Entry 7KX2 (X-ray diffraction, 2.60 A resolution); this record covers chains B and C of the 3 polymer chains in the assembly.

[Chain B (and C)]
Name: Spermidine N(1)-acetyltransferase
From: Vibrio cholerae serotype O1 (strain ATCC 39315 / El Tor Inaba N16961)
Notes: EC 2.3.1.57; chain C of this document is another copy of the same molecule, construct and numbering; everything in this record applies to it too
UniProt: Q9KL03 (ATDA_VIBCH); numbering as in UniProt (aligned over 1-173)
Chain sequence (173 residues; row label = number of the first residue in the row):
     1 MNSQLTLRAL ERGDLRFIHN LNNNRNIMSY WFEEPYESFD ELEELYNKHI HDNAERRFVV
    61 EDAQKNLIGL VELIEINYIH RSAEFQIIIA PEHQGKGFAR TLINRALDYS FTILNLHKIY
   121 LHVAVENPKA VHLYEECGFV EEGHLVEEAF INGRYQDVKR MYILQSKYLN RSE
Unresolved in the structure: 1-4 (chain C: 1-4, 171-173)
Construct notes: engineered mutation Ala149 (Phe in Q9KL03)
Curated features (UniProtKB/Swiss-Prot):
  - active site: Tyr134 (Proton donor)
  - binding site (spermine): Met28, Glu33, Glu41, His49 to Asp52, Glu84 to Gln86
  - binding site (Mg(2+)): Glu33, Glu75
  - binding site (spermidine): Glu33, Glu41
  - binding site (acetyl-CoA): Ile87 to Ile89, Gln94 to Arg100, Asn127 to Glu136
  - site: Glu84 (Could be important for selectivity toward long polyamines)
Reported in the primary citation:
  - mutagenesis - F149A: decreased catalytic activity
  - mutagenesis - N152L (1.2-fold): increased catalytic activity

[How chain B and chain C interact]
Residue-residue contacts (8; chain B residue first):
  Tyr78(B) - Tyr78(C)  hydrophobic
  Tyr78(B) - Ile79(C)  hydrophobic
  Ile79(B) - Asn115(C)
  Arg81(B) - Arg81(C)
  Arg81(B) - Asn115(C)
  Ile113(B) - Ile79(C)
  Asn115(B) - Ile79(C)
  Asn115(B) - Arg81(C)
Interface residues without a listed pair, chain B (6 interface residues in all): Leu114
Interface residues without a listed pair, chain C (6 interface residues in all): Ile113, Leu114

[Summary]
Chain B and chain C each contribute 6 residues to their interface. Curated annotation (UniProt) lists
active-site residue Tyr134(B), 10 spermine-binding residues, Mg2+-binding residues Glu33(B) and Glu75(B) and
spermidine-binding residues Glu33(B) and Glu41(B) on chain B. The paper reports that F149A of chain B reduces
catalytic activity; N152L of chain B increases catalytic activity.
Chain B and chain C are both Spermidine N(1)-acetyltransferase (Vibrio cholerae serotype O1 (strain ATCC 39315
/ El Tor Inaba N16961)); the structure, Spermidine N-acetyltransferase SpeG F149A mutant from Vibrio cholerae,
was determined by X-ray diffraction, deposited together with 7KWH, 7KWJ, 7KWQ, 7KWX and 7KX3.
